9NYY - chains B and C of the 4 polymer chains in the assembly; structure by electron microscopy, 2.73 A resolution.

== Chain B ==
Molecule: Protein SLFN14
From: Homo sapiens
Notes: EC 3.1.-.-
UniProtKB: P0C7P3 (SLN14_HUMAN); numbering as in UniProt (aligned over 1-912)
Sequence (943 residues; each row starts with the number of its first residue):
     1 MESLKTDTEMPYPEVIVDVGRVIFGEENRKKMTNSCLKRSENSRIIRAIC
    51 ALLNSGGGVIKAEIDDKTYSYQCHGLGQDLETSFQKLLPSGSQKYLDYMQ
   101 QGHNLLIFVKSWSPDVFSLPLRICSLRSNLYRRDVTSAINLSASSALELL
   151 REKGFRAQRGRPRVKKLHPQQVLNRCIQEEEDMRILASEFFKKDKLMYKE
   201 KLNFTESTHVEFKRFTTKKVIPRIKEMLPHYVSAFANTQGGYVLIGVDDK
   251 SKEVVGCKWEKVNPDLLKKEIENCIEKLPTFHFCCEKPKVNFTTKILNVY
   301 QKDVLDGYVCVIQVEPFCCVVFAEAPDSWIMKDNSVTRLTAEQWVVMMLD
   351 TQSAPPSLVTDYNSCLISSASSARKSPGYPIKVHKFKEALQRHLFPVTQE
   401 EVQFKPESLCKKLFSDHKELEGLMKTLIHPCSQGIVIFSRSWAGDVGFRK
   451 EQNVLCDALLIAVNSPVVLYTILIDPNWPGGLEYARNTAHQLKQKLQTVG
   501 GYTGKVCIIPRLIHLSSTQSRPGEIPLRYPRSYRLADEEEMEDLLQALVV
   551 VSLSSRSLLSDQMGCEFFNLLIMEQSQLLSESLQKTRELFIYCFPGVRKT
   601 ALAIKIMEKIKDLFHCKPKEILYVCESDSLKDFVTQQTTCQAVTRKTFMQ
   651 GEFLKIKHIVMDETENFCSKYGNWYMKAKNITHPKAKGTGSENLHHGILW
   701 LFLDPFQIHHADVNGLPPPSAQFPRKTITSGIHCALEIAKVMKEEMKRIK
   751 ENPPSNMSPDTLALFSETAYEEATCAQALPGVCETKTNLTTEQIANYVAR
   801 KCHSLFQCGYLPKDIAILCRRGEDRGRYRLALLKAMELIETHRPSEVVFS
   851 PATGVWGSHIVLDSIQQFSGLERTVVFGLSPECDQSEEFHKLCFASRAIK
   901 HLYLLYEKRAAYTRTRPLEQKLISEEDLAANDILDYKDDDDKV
Not modelled in the structure: 1-2, 157-176, 351-380, 518-525, 685-694, 840-847, 883-887, 907-943
Differences from the reference sequence: expression tag (913-943)
UniProt features mapped onto this chain:
  - binding site (ATP): Cys593 to Thr600
  - natural variant: Lys218 (K218E: In BDPLT20), Lys219 (K219N: In BDPLT20), Val220 (V220D: In BDPLT20), Arg223 (R223W: In BDPLT20)
  - mutagenesis: Asp248 (D248A: Reduces endoribonuclease activity), Asp249 (D249A: Abolishes endoribonuclease activity)
Bound ions: Mg2+ near Glu211 (its only coordinating residue here); Zn2+: His282, Cys284, Cys318, Cys319
What the authors report for this chain:
  - mutagenesis - E211A: abolished catalytic activity on rRNA substrates
  - binding site for the 7-nt RNA strand: Lys38, Gln78, Thr82, Lys213
  - binding site for the 5-nt RNA strand (chain C): Arg39, Ser137
  - catalytic residues: Arg133, Glu206, Glu211, Lys213
  - mutagenesis - R133A, E206A, E206Q, E211Q, K213A, K213R: abolished catalytic activity
  - mutagenesis - R133K: unchanged catalytic activity
  - mutagenesis - R133K: increased binding to native tRNA
  - mutagenesis - D248A, D248N, D249A, D249N: decreased catalytic activity on native tRNA
  - mutagenesis - D249N: decreased catalytic activity on native 5S rRNA
  - disease-associated variants - K218E, K219E, K219N, V220D, R223W (citing earlier work)
  - conformationally variable residues (order/disorder transition): Arg39
  - mutagenesis - D248A, D248N, D249A: decreased catalytic activity on 5S rRNA

== Chain C ==
Molecule: 5-nt RNA strand
From: Homo sapiens
Sequence (5 nucleotides; row label = number of the first residue in the row):
     1 AUGGG

== How chain B and chain C interact ==
Contacting residue pairs (10; chain B residue first):
  Lys30(B) - A1(C)  sugar contact
  Lys38(B) - U2(C)  salt bridge to the phosphate
  Arg39(B) - G3(C)  salt bridge to the phosphate
  Gln78(B) - A1(C)  hydrogen bond to the sugar
  Gln78(B) - U2(C)  hydrogen bond to the sugar
  Thr82(B) - U2(C)  sugar contact
  Lys86(B) - G3(C)  hydrogen bond to the sugar
  Arg127(B) - G4(C)  sugar contact
  Ser137(B) - G5(C)  hydrogen bond to the sugar
  Ala138(B) - G5(C)  sugar contact
Interface residues without a listed pair, chain B (12 interface residues in all): Asp79, Tyr131, Asn140

== Overview ==
12 residues of chain B and 5 residues of chain C are in contact, with 4 hydrogen bonds and 2 salt bridges.
Polar pairs include Gln78(B)-A1(C), Gln78(B)-U2(C) and Lys86(B)-G3(C). From the paper: catalytic residues
Arg133(B), Glu206(B) and Glu211(B) among others; R133A, E206A and E206Q of chain B, among others, abolish
catalytic activity; 12 substitutions were tested in all.
Chain B is Protein SLFN14 and chain C is a 5-nt RNA strand, both from Homo sapiens; the structure, Nucleic
acid bound human SLFN14, State 1, was determined by electron microscopy.
